PDB entry 9LWF | electron microscopy, 3.41 A resolution | chains K and L of the 20 polymer chains in the assembly

[Chain K (and L)]
Molecule: GATOR2 complex protein MIOS
From: Homo sapiens
Notes: chain L of this document is another copy of the same molecule, construct and numbering; everything in this record applies to it too
UniProt: Q9NXC5 (MIOS_HUMAN); numbering as in UniProt (aligned over 1-875)
Sequence (875 residues; numbered 1 to 875; the number before each row is that of its first residue):
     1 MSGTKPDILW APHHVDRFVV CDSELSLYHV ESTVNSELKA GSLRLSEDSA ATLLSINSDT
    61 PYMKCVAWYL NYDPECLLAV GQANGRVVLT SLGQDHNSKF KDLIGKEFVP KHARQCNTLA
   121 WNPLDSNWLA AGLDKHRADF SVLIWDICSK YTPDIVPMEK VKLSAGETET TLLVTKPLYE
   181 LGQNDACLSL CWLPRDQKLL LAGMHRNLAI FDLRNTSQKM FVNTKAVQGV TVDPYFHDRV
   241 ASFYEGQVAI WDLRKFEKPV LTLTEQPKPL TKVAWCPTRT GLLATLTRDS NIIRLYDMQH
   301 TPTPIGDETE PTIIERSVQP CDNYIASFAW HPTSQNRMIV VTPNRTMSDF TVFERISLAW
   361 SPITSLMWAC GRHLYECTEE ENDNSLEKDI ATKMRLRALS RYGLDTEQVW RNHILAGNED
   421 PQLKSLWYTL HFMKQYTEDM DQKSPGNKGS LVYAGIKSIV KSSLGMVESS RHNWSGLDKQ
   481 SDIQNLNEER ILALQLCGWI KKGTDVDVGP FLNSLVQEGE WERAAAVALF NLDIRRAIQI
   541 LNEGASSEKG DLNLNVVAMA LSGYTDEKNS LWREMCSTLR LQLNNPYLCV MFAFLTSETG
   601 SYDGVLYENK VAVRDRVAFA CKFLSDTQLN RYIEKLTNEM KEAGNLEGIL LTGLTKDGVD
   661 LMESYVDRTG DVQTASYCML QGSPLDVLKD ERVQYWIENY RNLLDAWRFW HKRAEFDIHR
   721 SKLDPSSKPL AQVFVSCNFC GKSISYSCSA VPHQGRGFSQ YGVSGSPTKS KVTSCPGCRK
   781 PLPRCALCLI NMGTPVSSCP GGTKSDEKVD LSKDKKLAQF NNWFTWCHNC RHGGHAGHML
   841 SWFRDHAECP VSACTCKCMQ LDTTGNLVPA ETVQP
Disordered / not traced: 1-4, 150-174, 302-311, 380-386, 441-449, 464-470, 475-481, 549-551, 746-769, 796-814, 864-875 (chain L: 1-4, 150-172, 236, 300-311, 380-387, 440-449, 464-484, 549-551, 741-774, 797-816, 864-875)
UniProt features mapped onto this chain:
  - zinc finger: Val735 to Pro781 (C4-type), Leu782 to Thr863 (RING-type)
  - binding site (Zn(2+)): Cys737, Cys740, Cys775, Cys778, Cys788, Cys827, Cys830, His832, His835, His838, Cys849, Cys854, Cys858
  - modified residue (Phosphoserine): Ser759, Ser766
Metal / ion sites: Zn2+ site 1: Cys737, Cys740, Cys775, Cys778; Zn2+ site 2: Cys785, Cys788, His835, His838; Zn2+ site 3: Cys827, Cys830, Cys858; Zn2+ site 4: Cys830, His832, Cys849, Cys854

[Interface between chain K and chain L]
Contacting residue pairs (15; chain K residue first):
  Leu552(K) - Asn553(L)  hydrogen bond (backbone-side chain)
  Asn553(K) - Asn553(L)
  Val556(K) - Asn553(L)
  Val556(K) - Val557(L)
  Val557(K) - Val556(L)  hydrophobic
  Met559(K) - Ala560(L)
  Ala560(K) - Val556(L)
  Ala560(K) - Ala560(L)  hydrophobic
  Ser562(K) - Leu571(L)
  Ser562(K) - Met575(L)
  Leu571(K) - Arg535(L)
  Leu571(K) - Ser562(L)
  Met575(K) - Ser562(L)
  Leu579(K) - Asn555(L)
  Gln582(K) - Asn555(L)
Other interface residues (no listed pair), chain K (14 interface residues in all): Gly563, Trp572, Leu583
Other interface residues (no listed pair), chain L (12 interface residues in all): Met559, Gly563, Trp572

[In short]
14 residues of chain K face 12 of chain L across their interface, with 1 hydrogen bond. The hydrogen-bonded
pair is Leu552(K)-Asn553(L). Cys737(K), Cys740(K), Cys775(K) and Cys778(K) coordinate Zn2+ site 1. UniProt
lists 13 Zn2+-binding residues on chain K.
Chain K and chain L are both GATOR2 complex protein MIOS (Homo sapiens); the structure, Cryo-EM structure of
dual sensor bound GATOR2 complex, was determined by electron microscopy, deposited together with 9LVJ and
9LVK.
